6CJ0 - chains A and B; structure by X-ray diffraction, 1.90 A resolution.

# Chain A (and B)
Name: Trehalose phosphatase
Source organism: Pseudomonas aeruginosa
Notes: chain B of this document is another copy of the same molecule, construct and numbering; everything in this record applies to it too
UniProtKB: B3G2E1 (B3G2E1_PSEAI); residues 2-251 here = UniProt positions 2-251
Sequence (253 residues; numbered -1 to 251; the number before each row is that of its first residue; numbers below 1 keep their minus sign (Gly-1 is residue -1)):
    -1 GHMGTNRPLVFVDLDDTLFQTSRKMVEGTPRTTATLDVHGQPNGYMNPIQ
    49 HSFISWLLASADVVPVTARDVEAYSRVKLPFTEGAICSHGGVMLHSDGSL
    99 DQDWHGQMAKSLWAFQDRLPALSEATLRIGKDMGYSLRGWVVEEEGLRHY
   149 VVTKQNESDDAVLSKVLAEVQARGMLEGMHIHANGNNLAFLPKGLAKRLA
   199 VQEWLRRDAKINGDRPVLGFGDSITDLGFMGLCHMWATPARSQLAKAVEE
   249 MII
Modified residues: Mse1 (selenomethionine); Mse23, Mse44, Mse91, Mse106, Mse131, Mse173, Mse177, Mse228, Mse233, Mse249 (selenomethionine; parent Met)
Construct notes: expression tag (-1 to 1); variant Lys108 (Glu in B3G2E1)
Metal / ion sites: Mg2+: Asp11, Asp13, Asp220 (together with carbonate ion)
Ligand contacts: carbonate ion (CO3): Asp11, Leu12, Asp13, Val64, Thr65, Ala66, Lys195

# How chain A and chain B interact
Residue-residue contacts (50; chain A residue first):
  Asn4(A) - Ser50(B)  hydrogen bond
  Pro6(A) - Trp54(B)  hydrophobic
  Ile47(A) - Asp212(B)
  Ile47(A) - Arg213(B)
  Ile47(A) - Pro214(B)
  Ile47(A) - His232(B)
  Ser50(A) - Asn4(B)  hydrogen bond
  Ser50(A) - Pro214(B)
  Phe51(A) - Pro214(B)
  Phe51(A) - Mse233(B)
  Trp54(A) - Pro6(B)  hydrophobic
  Trp54(A) - Trp54(B)  hydrophobic
  Trp54(A) - Ser58(B)  hydrogen bond (side chain-backbone)
  Ser58(A) - Trp54(B)  hydrogen bond (backbone-side chain)
  Asp212(A) - Ile47(B)
  Arg213(A) - Ile47(B)
  Pro214(A) - Ile47(B)
  Pro214(A) - Ser50(B)
  Pro214(A) - Phe51(B)
  Phe218(A) - Mse233(B)
  Ile222(A) - Ile250(B)  hydrophobic
  Leu225(A) - Val246(B)  hydrophobic
  Leu225(A) - Ile250(B)  hydrophobic
  Cys231(A) - Ala238(B)
  His232(A) - Ile47(B)
  His232(A) - Pro237(B)
  His232(A) - Ala238(B)  hydrogen bond (backbone-backbone)
  Mse233(A) - Phe51(B)
  Mse233(A) - Phe218(B)
  Mse233(A) - Thr236(B)
  Mse233(A) - Pro237(B)
  Trp234(A) - Trp234(B)  hydrophobic
  Trp234(A) - Ala235(B)
  Trp234(A) - Thr236(B)  hydrogen bond (backbone-backbone)
  Ala235(A) - Trp234(B)
  Ala235(A) - Ala235(B)  hydrophobic
  Thr236(A) - Mse233(B)
  Thr236(A) - Trp234(B)  hydrogen bond (backbone-backbone)
  Pro237(A) - His232(B)
  Pro237(A) - Mse233(B)
  Ala238(A) - Cys231(B)
  Ala238(A) - His232(B)  hydrogen bond (backbone-backbone)
  Ala245(A) - Mse249(B)  hydrophobic
  Val246(A) - Leu225(B)  hydrophobic
  Val246(A) - Val246(B)  hydrophobic
  Mse249(A) - Ala245(B)  hydrophobic
  Mse249(A) - Val246(B)
  Mse249(A) - Mse249(B)
  Ile250(A) - Ile222(B)  hydrophobic
  Ile250(A) - Leu225(B)  hydrophobic
Other interface residues (no listed pair), chain A (28 interface residues in all): Ala59, Leu242, Ala243
Other interface residues (no listed pair), chain B (28 interface residues in all): Ala59, Leu242, Ala243

# Overview
Chain A and chain B each contribute 28 residues to their interface; the contacts include 1 covalent bond and 8
hydrogen bonds. Polar pairs include Asn4(A)-Ser50(B), Trp54(A)-Ser58(B) and His232(A)-Ala238(B). Ligands of
chain A: carbonate ion. Asp11(A), Asp13(A) and Asp220(A) coordinate Mg2+.
Both chains are Trehalose phosphatase (Pseudomonas aeruginosa). Entry 6CJ0 (Chromosomal trehalose-6-phosphate
phosphatase from P. aeruginosa) was determined by X-ray diffraction, deposited together with 6D3V.
